PDB entry 7PEY | electron microscopy, 4.50 A resolution (low resolution: residue-level contacts below are approximate; hydrogen-bond / salt-bridge calls are withheld) | chains K and J of the 10 polymer chains in the assembly

== Chain K ==
Name: Histone H3.2
Source organism: Homo sapiens
Reference sequence: Q71DI3 (H32_HUMAN); residues 0-135 here correspond to UniProt positions 1-136 (UniProt number = residue number + 1)
Chain sequence (136 residues; each row starts with the number of its first residue; numbering starts at 0):
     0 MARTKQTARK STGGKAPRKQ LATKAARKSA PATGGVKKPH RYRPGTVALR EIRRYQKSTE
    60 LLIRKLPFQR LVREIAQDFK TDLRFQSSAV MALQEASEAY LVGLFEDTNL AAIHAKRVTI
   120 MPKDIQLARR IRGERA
Unresolved in the structure: 0-36, 134-135
Sequence notes: engineered mutation Ala-110 (Cys111 in Q71DI3)
UniProt features mapped onto this chain:
  - modified residue: Arg-2 (Asymmetric dimethylarginine), Thr-3 (Phosphothreonine), Lys-4 (Allysine), Gln-5 (5-glutamyl dopamine), Thr-6 (Phosphothreonine), Arg-8 (Citrulline), Lys-9 (N6,N6,N6-trimethyllysine), Ser-10 (ADP-ribosylserine), Thr-11 (Phosphothreonine), Lys-14 (N6-(2-hydroxyisobutyryl)lysine), Arg-17 (Asymmetric dimethylarginine), Lys-18 (N6-(2-hydroxyisobutyryl)lysine), Lys-23 (N6-(2-hydroxyisobutyryl)lysine), Arg-26 (Citrulline), Lys-27 (N6,N6,N6-trimethyllysine), Ser-28 (ADP-ribosylserine), Lys-36 (N6,N6,N6-trimethyllysine), Lys-37 (N6-methyllysine), Tyr-41 (Phosphotyrosine), Lys-56 (N6,N6,N6-trimethyllysine) and 8 more in UniProt
  - lipidation: Lys-18 (N6-decanoyllysine)

== Chain J ==
Molecule: 171-nt DNA strand
Source organism: synthetic construct
Sequence (171 nucleotides; numbered 181 to 351; the number before each row is that of its first residue):
   181 GGCACTGGAA CAGGATGTAT ATATGTGACA CGTGCCTGGA GACTAGGGAG TAATCCCCTT
   241 GGCGGTTAAA ACGCGGGGGA CAGCGCGTAC GTGCGTTTAA GCGGTGCTAG AGCTGTCTAC
   301 GACCAATTGA GCGGCCTCGG CACCGGGATT CTCCAGGGGA TCCGGATGCT C

== Chain K / chain J interface ==
Contacting residue pairs - 30 pairs, chain K then chain J:
  His-39(K) with DG273(J)
  Arg-40(K) with DG271(J); DT272(J); DG273(J)
  Tyr-41(K) with DT196(J); DG197(J); DG273(J)
  Pro-43(K) with DG271(J); DT272(J)
  Gly-44(K) with DG271(J); DT272(J)
  Val-46(K) with DT272(J); DG273(J)
  Ala-47(K) with DT272(J)
  Arg-49(K) with DG197(J); DT198(J)
  Arg-53(K) with DT198(J)
  Lys-56(K) with DA199(J)
  Arg-63(K) with DA280(J); DG281(J)
  Lys-64(K) with DG281(J)
  Leu-65(K) with DA280(J); DG281(J)
  Pro-66(K) with DA280(J)
  Arg-69(K) with DA280(J)
  Asp-81(K) with DG290(J)
  Arg-83(K) with DA289(J); DG290(J)
  Lys-115(K) with DC261(J); DA262(J)
Interface residues without a listed pair, chain K (22 interface residues in all): Pro-38, Arg-42, Thr-45, Glu-50
Interface residues without a listed pair, chain J (14 interface residues in all): DC274

== Overview ==
22 residues of chain K and 14 residues of chain J are in contact.
Here chain K is Histone H3.2 (Homo sapiens) and chain J is a 171-nt DNA strand (synthetic construct). Entry
7PEY (Nucleosome 3 of the 4x177 nucleosome array containing H1) was determined by electron microscopy (same
publication as 7PET, 7PEU, 7PEV, 7PEW, 7PEX, 7PEZ and 16 further entries).
